4ZVT - chains D and F of the 6 polymer chains in the assembly; structure by X-ray diffraction, 2.85 A resolution.

# Chain D
Name: Caspase-7
From: Homo sapiens
Notes: EC 3.4.22.60
UniProt: P55210 (CASP7_HUMAN); residues 499-603 here correspond to UniProt positions 199-303 (UniProt number = residue number - 300)
Chain sequence (113 residues; numbered 499 to 611; the number before each row is that of its first residue):
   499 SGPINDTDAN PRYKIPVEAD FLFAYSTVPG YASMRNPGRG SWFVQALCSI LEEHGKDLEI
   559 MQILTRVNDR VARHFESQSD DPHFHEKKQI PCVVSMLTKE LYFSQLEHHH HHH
Unresolved in the structure: 499-510, 604-611
Sequence notes: engineered mutation Ala530 (Tyr230 in P55210), Met532 (Trp232 in P55210), Asn534 (Ser234 in P55210); expression tag (604-611)
Curated features (UniProtKB/Swiss-Prot):
  - region: Val526 to Tyr529, Ser531, Arg533, Pro535 to Gly538 (Loop L3), Glu574 to Ile588 (Loop L4)
  - site: Tyr523 (Involved in allosteric regulation)
  - modified residue: Arg533 (Microbial infection: ADP-riboxanated arginine), Ser539 (Phosphoserine)

# Chain F
Name: VEID inhibitor
Chain sequence (5 residues; numbered 0 to 4; the number before each row is that of its first residue; numbering starts at 0):
     0 XVEIX
Modified positions: ACE (acetyl group) at position 0; ASJ ((3S)-3-amino-4-hydroxybutanoic acid) at position 4

# Interface between chain D and chain F
Contacting residue pairs (19; chain D residue first):
  Ala530(D) - Ile3(F)  hydrophobic
  Ser531(D) - Glu2(F)
  Ser531(D) - Ile3(F)
  Ser531(D) - ASJ_4(F)  hydrogen bond (backbone-backbone)
  Met532(D) - Val1(F)  hydrophobic
  Met532(D) - Glu2(F)
  Met532(D) - Ile3(F)  hydrophobic
  Arg533(D) - Val1(F)
  Arg533(D) - Glu2(F)  salt bridge
  Arg533(D) - Ile3(F)  hydrogen bond (side chain-backbone)
  Arg533(D) - ASJ_4(F)
  Asn534(D) - Val1(F)
  Pro535(D) - ACE_0(F)
  Pro535(D) - Glu2(F)
  Trp540(D) - Val1(F)
  Ser575(D) - Val1(F)
  Gln576(D) - ACE_0(F)
  Gln576(D) - Val1(F)  hydrogen bond (backbone-backbone)
  Phe582(D) - Ile3(F)  hydrophobic

# Overview
The interface between chain D and chain F involves 10 residues on one side and 5 on the other; the contacts
include 3 hydrogen bonds and 1 salt bridge. Polar contacts include Arg533(D)-Glu2(F), Arg533(D)-Ile3(F) and
Ser531(D)-ASJ_4(F).
Here chain D is Caspase-7 (Homo sapiens) and chain F is VEID inhibitor. Entry 4ZVT (Caspase-7 Variant 1 (V1)
with reprogrammed substrate specificity due to Y230A/W232M/S234N substitutions, bound to VEID inhibitor) was
determined by X-ray diffraction (same publication as 4ZVO, 4ZVP, 4ZVQ, 4ZVR, 4ZVS and 4ZVU).
